2ITC - chains A and B of the 3 polymer chains in the assembly; structure by X-ray diffraction, 3.20 A resolution.

== Chain A ==
Protein: Antibody Fab fragment heavy chain
Organism: Mus musculus
Notes: antibody fragment or engineered binder
Amino-acid sequence (219 residues; row label = number of the first residue in the row):
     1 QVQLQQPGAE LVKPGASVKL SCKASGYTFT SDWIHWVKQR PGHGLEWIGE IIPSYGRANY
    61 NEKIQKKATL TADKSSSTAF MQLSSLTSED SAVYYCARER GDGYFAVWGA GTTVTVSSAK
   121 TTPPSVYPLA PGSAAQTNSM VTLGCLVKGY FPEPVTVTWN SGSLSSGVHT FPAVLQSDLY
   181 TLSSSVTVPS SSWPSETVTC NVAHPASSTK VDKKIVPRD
Disulfides: Cys22-Cys96, Cys145-Cys200

== Chain B ==
Protein: Antibody Fab fragment light chain
Organism: Mus musculus
Notes: antibody fragment or engineered binder
Amino-acid sequence (212 residues; numbered 1 to 212; the number before each row is that of its first residue):
     1 DILLTQSPAI LSVSPGERVS FSCRASQSIG TDIHWYQQRT NGSPRLLIKY ASESISGIPS
    61 RFSGSGSGTD FTLSINSVES EDIANYYCQQ SNRWPFTFGS GTKLEIKRAD AAPTVSIFPP
   121 SSEQLTSGGA SVVCFLNNFY PKDINVKWKI DGSERQNGVL NSWTDQDSKD STYSMSSTLT
   181 LTKDEYERHN SYTCEATHKT STSPIVKSFN RN
Disulfides: Cys23-Cys88, Cys134-Cys194

== Chain A / chain B interface ==
Pairs across the interface - 72 pairs, chain A then chain B:
  Gln39(A) - Gln38(B)  hydrogen bond
  Gln39(A) - Tyr87(B)  hydrogen bond
  His43(A) - Tyr87(B)
  Gly44(A) - Tyr87(B)
  Leu45(A) - Pro44(B)  hydrophobic
  Leu45(A) - Tyr87(B)
  Leu45(A) - Phe98(B)
  Trp47(A) - Pro95(B)  hydrophobic
  Glu50(A) - Trp94(B)  hydrogen bond
  Asn59(A) - Trp94(B)
  Tyr60(A) - Trp94(B)
  Lys63(A) - Asp1(B)  salt bridge
  Tyr95(A) - Gln38(B)  hydrogen bond
  Tyr95(A) - Gly42(B)  hydrogen bond (side chain-backbone)
  Tyr95(A) - Ser43(B)
  Tyr95(A) - Pro44(B)
  Asp102(A) - Tyr50(B)  hydrogen bond (backbone-side chain)
  Gly103(A) - His34(B)
  Gly103(A) - Gln89(B)  hydrogen bond (backbone-side chain)
  Gly103(A) - Ser91(B)
  Gly103(A) - Phe96(B)
  Tyr104(A) - His34(B)
  Tyr104(A) - Tyr36(B)
  Tyr104(A) - Leu46(B)  hydrophobic
  Tyr104(A) - Lys49(B)
  Tyr104(A) - Tyr50(B)  hydrophobic
  Phe105(A) - Tyr36(B)  hydrogen bond (backbone-side chain)
  Phe105(A) - Gln89(B)
  Phe105(A) - Phe98(B)  hydrophobic
  Trp108(A) - Tyr36(B)
  Trp108(A) - Pro44(B)
  Trp108(A) - Phe98(B)  hydrophobic
  Gly109(A) - Ser43(B)
  Tyr127(A) - Ser121(B)
  Tyr127(A) - Gln124(B)
  Tyr127(A) - Ser127(B)
  Pro128(A) - Ser121(B)
  Pro128(A) - Glu123(B)
  Leu129(A) - Phe118(B)
  Leu129(A) - Val133(B)  hydrophobic
  Leu129(A) - Phe135(B)  hydrophobic
  Ala130(A) - Phe118(B)
  Ala130(A) - Pro119(B)
  Pro131(A) - Phe118(B)
  Gln136(A) - Lys207(B)
  Thr142(A) - Ser116(B)
  Thr142(A) - Phe118(B)
  Leu143(A) - Phe135(B)
  Leu146(A) - Ser131(B)
  Lys148(A) - Gln124(B)
  Lys148(A) - Ser131(B)
  His169(A) - Asn137(B)
  His169(A) - Asn138(B)  hydrogen bond
  His169(A) - Ser174(B)
  Phe171(A) - Phe135(B)  hydrophobic
  Phe171(A) - Asn137(B)
  Phe171(A) - Ser162(B)
  Phe171(A) - Thr164(B)
  Phe171(A) - Ser174(B)
  Phe171(A) - Met175(B)
  Phe171(A) - Ser176(B)
  Pro172(A) - Ser162(B)  hydrogen bond (backbone-side chain)
  Pro172(A) - Trp163(B)
  Val174(A) - Leu160(B)  hydrophobic
  Val174(A) - Asn161(B)
  Gln176(A) - Leu160(B)
  Ser183(A) - Phe135(B)
  Ser184(A) - Phe135(B)
  Ser185(A) - Phe135(B)
  Ser185(A) - Asn137(B)  hydrogen bond
  Arg218(A) - Pro119(B)
  Arg218(A) - Pro120(B)
Interface residues without a listed pair, chain A (44 interface residues in all): His35, Val37, Glu99, Ala106, Gly132, Gly144, Ser165, Thr170, Lys213
Interface residues without a listed pair, chain B (41 interface residues in all): Asp167, Lys169

== Overview ==
44 residues of chain A face 41 of chain B across their interface; the contacts include 11 hydrogen bonds and 1
salt bridge. Polar contacts include Lys63(A)-Asp1(B), Gln39(A)-Gln38(B) and Gln39(A)-Tyr87(B).
Here chain A is Antibody Fab fragment heavy chain and chain B is Antibody Fab fragment light chain, both from
Mus musculus. Entry 2ITC (Potassium Channel KcsA-Fab complex in Sodium Chloride) was determined by X-ray
diffraction (same publication as 2ITD and 2NLJ).
